PDB entry 8W0I | electron microscopy, 3.50 A resolution | chains 2 and 5 of the 6 polymer chains in the assembly

== Chain 2 ==
Protein: DNA replication licensing factor MCM2
Source organism: Homo sapiens
Notes: EC 3.6.4.12
UniProtKB: P49736 (MCM2_HUMAN); numbering as in UniProt (aligned over 1-904)
Chain sequence (904 residues; row label = number of the first residue in the row):
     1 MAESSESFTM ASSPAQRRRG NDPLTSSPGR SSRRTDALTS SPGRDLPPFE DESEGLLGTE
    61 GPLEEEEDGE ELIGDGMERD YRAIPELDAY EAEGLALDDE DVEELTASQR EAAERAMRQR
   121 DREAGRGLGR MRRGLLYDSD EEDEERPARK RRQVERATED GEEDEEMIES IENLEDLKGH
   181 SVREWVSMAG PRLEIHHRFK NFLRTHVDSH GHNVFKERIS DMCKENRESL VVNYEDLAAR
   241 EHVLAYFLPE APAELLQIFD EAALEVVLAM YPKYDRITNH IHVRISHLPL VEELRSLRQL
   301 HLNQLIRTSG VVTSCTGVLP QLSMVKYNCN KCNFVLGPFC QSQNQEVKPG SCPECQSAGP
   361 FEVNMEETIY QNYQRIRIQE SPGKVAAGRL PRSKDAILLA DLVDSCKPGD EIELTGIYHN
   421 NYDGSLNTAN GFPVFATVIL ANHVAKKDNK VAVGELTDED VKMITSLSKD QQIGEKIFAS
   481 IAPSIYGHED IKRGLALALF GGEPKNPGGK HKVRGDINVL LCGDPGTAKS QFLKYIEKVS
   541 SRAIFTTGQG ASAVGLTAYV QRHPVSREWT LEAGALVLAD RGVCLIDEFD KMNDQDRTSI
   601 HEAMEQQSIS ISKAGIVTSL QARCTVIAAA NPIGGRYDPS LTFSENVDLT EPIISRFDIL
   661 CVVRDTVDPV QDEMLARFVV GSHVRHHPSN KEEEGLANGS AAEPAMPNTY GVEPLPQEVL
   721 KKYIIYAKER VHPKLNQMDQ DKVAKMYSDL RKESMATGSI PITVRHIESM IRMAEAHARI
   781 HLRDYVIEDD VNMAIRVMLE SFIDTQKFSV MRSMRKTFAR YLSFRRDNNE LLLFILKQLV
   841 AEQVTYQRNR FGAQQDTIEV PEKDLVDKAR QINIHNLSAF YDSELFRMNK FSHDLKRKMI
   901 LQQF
Disordered / not traced: 1-175, 273-279, 343-350, 426-430, 550-555, 692-710, 755-761, 826-904
Metal / ion sites: Zn2+: C329, C332, C352, C355; Mg2+: S530 (together with ATP)
Residues lining bound ligands: ATP: S484, I485, Y486, H488, P525, G526, T527, A528, K529, S530, Q531, D587, E588, N631, L675, F678, V679

== Chain 5 ==
Protein: DNA replication licensing factor MCM5
Source organism: Homo sapiens
Notes: EC 3.6.4.12
UniProtKB: P33992 (MCM5_HUMAN); residue numbers follow UniProt; this construct covers 1-734
Chain sequence (734 residues; row label = number of the first residue in the row):
     1 MSGFDDPGIF YSDSFGGDAQ ADEGQARKSQ LQRRFKEFLR QYRVGTDRTG FTFKYRDELK
    61 RHYNLGEYWI EVEMEDLASF DEDLADYLYK QPAEHLQLLE EAAKEVADEV TRPRPSGEEV
   121 LQDIQVMLKS DASPSSIRSL KSDMMSHLVK IPGIIIAASA VRAKATRISI QCRSCRNTLT
   181 NIAMRPGLEG YALPRKCNTD QAGRPKCPLD PYFIMPDKCK CVDFQTLKLQ ELPDAVPHGE
   241 MPRHMQLYCD RYLCDKVVPG NRVTIMGIYS IKKFGLTTSR GRDRVGVGIR SSYIRVLGIQ
   301 VDTDGSGRSF AGAVSPQEEE EFRRLAALPN VYEVISKSIA PSIFGGTDMK KAIACLLFGG
   361 SRKRLPDGLT RRGDINLLML GDPGTAKSQL LKFVEKCSPI GVYTSGKGSS AAGLTASVMR
   421 DPSSRNFIME GGAMVLADGG VVCIDEFDKM REDDRVAIHE AMEQQTISIA KAGITTTLNS
   481 RCSVLAAANS VFGRWDETKG EDNIDFMPTI LSRFDMIFIV KDEHNEERDV MLAKHVITLH
   541 VSALTQTQAV EGEIDLAKLK KFIAYCRVKC GPRLSAEAAE KLKNRYIIMR SGARQHERDS
   601 DRRSSIPITV RQLEAIVRIA EALSKMKLQP FATEADVEEA LRLFQVSTLD AALSGTLSGV
   661 EGFTSQEDQE MLSRIEKQLK RRFAIGSQVS EHSIIKDFTK QKYPEHAIHK VLQLMLRRGE
   721 IQHRMQRKVL YRLK
Disordered / not traced: 1-25, 198-207, 273-291, 307-313, 491-506, 521-552, 594-606, 661-664, 685-689, 719-734
Metal / ion sites: Zn2+: C172, C175, C197
Residues lining bound ligands: ADP (adenosine-5'-diphosphate): R371, E463, V610, R611, E614

== How chain 2 and chain 5 interact ==
Residue-residue contacts - 6 pairs, chain 2 then chain 5:
  Q561(2) with K700(5)
  R562(2) with K696(5)
  R567(2) with H692(5), hydrogen bond
  W569(2) with E705(5), hydrogen bond
  Q595(2) with K700(5)
  K613(2) with T699(5)

== Summary ==
6 residues of chain 2 and 5 residues of chain 5 are in contact; the contacts include 2 hydrogen bonds. Polar
pairs include R567(2)-H692(5) and W569(2)-E705(5). Bound to chain 2: ATP. Bound to chain 5: ADP. C329(2),
C332(2), C352(2) and C355(2) form the Zn2+ site.
Here chain 2 is DNA replication licensing factor MCM2 and chain 5 is DNA replication licensing factor MCM5,
both from Homo sapiens. Entry 8W0I (Cryo-EM structure of the human MCM2-7 heterohexamer) was determined by
electron microscopy, deposited together with 8W0E, 8W0F, 8W0G and 9CAQ.
